PDB entry 2Y7C | electron microscopy, 18.00 A resolution (very low resolution: no residue pairs are listed; an interface is given only as per-side residue counts) | chains A and E of the 5 polymer chains in the assembly

Chain A:
Protein: Type-1 restriction enzyme ecoki specificity protein
From: Escherichia coli
Notes: EC 3.1.21.3
UniProt: P05719 (T1SK_ECOLI); residue numbers follow UniProt; this construct covers 1-464
Amino-acid sequence (464 residues; numbered 1 to 464; the number before each row is that of its first residue):
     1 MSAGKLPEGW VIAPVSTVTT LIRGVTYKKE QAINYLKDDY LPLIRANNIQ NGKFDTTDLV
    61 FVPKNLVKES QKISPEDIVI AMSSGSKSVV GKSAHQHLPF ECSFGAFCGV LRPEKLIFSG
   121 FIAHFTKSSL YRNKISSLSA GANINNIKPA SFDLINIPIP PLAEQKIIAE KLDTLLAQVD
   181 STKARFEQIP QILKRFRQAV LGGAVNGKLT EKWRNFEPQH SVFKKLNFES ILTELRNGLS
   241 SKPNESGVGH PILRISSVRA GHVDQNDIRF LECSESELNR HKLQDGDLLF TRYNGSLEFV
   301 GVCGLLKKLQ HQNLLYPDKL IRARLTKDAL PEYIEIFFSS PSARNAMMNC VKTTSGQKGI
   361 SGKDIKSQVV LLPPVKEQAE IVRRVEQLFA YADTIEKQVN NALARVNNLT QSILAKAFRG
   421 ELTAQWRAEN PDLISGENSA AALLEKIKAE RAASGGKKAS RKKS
What the authors report for this chain:
  - mutagenesis - S139P, G141A, G141V: decreased catalytic activity (citing earlier work)

Chain E:
Protein: Gene 0.3 protein
From: Enterobacteria phage T7
UniProt: P03775 (V03_BPT7); residues -4 to 111 here correspond to UniProt positions 1-116 (UniProt number = residue number + 5)
Amino-acid sequence (116 residues; each row starts with the number of its first residue; numbers below 1 keep their minus sign (Met-4 is residue -4)):
    -4 MAMSNMTYNN VFDHAYEMLK ENIRYDDIRD TDDLHDAIHM AADNAVPHYY ADIFSVMASE
    56 GIDLEFEDSG LMPDTKDVIR ILQARIYEQL TIDLWEDAED LLNEYLEEVE EYEEDE
Not modelled in the structure: -4 to 0, 107-111

Interface between chain A and chain E:
At this resolution (18 A) residue pairs are not listed: 11 residues of chain A and 10 of chain E lie at the interface.

Summary:
11 residues of chain A face 10 of chain E across their interface. From the paper: S139P, G141A and G141V of
chain A reduce catalytic activity.
Here chain A is Type-1 restriction enzyme ecoki specificity protein (Escherichia coli) and chain E is Gene 0.3
protein (Enterobacteria phage T7). Entry 2Y7C (Atomic model of the Ocr-bound methylase complex from the Type I
restriction-modification enzyme EcoKI (M2S1). Based ...) was determined by electron microscopy (same
publication as 2Y7H).
